PDB entry 8G5N | electron microscopy, 2.73 A resolution | chains A and T of the 5 polymer chains in the assembly

[Chain A]
Molecule: DNA polymerase subunit gamma-1
Source organism: Homo sapiens
Notes: EC 2.7.7.7
UniProt: P54098 (DPOG1_HUMAN); numbering as in UniProt (aligned over 1-1239)
Chain sequence (1239 residues; each row starts with the number of its first residue):
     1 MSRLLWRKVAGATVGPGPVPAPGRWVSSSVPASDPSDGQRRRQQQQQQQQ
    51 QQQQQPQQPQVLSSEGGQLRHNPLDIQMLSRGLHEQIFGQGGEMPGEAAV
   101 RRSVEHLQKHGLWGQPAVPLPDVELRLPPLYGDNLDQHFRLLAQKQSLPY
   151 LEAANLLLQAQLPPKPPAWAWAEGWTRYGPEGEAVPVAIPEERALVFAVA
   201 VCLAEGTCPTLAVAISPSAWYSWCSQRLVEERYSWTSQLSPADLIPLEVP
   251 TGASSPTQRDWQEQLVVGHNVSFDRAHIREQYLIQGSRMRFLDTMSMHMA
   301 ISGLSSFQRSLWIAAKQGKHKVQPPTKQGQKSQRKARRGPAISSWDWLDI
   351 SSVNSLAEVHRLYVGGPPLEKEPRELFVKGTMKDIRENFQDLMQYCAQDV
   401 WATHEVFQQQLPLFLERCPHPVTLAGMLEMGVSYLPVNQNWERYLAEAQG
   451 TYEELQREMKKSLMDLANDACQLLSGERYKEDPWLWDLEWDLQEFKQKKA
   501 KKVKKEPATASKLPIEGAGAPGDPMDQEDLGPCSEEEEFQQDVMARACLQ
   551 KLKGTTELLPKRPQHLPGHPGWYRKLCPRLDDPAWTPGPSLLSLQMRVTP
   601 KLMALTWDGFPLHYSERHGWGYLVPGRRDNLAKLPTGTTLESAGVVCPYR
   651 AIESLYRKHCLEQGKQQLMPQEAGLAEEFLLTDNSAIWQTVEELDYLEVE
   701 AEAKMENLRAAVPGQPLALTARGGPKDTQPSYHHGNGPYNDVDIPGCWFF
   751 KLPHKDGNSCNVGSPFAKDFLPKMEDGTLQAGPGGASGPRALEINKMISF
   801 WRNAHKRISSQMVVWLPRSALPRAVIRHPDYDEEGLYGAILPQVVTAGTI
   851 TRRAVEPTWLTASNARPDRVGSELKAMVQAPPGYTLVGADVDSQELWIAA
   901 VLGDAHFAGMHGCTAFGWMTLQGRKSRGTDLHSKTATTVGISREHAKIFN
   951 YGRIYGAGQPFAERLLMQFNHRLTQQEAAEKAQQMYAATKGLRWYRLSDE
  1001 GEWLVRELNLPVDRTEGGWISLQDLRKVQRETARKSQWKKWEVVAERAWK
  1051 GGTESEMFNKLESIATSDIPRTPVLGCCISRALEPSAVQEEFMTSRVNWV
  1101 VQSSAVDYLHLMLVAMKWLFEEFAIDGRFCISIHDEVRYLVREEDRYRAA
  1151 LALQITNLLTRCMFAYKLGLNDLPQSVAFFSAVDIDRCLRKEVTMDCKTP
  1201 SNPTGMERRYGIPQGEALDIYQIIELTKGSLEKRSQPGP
Not modelled in the structure: 1-77, 250-261, 317-339, 496-533, 627-737, 998-1049, 1233-1239
Differences from the reference sequence: engineered mutation Ala-198 (Asp in P54098), Ala-200 (Glu in P54098)
Reported in the primary citation:
  - conformationally variable residues (domain motion): Arg-232
  - mutagenesis - R309A: decreased catalytic activity (exonuclease activity)
  - disease-associated variants - R807P: decreased catalytic activity (proofreading activity)

[Chain T]
Molecule: Template DNA
Sequence (30 nucleotides; row label = number of the first residue in the row):
     3 GGTAGATCCCGCGCGCCGCAGACTGTCTTC
Not modelled in the structure: 3-4, 26-32

[Chain A / chain T interface]
Residue-residue contacts (23):
  Ser-306(A) with DG7(T), sugar contact; DA8(T), sugar contact
  Ser-310(A) with DA8(T), phosphate contact; DT9(T), phosphate contact
  Thr-555(A) with DC25(T), phosphate contact
  Leu-558(A) with DA24(T), phosphate contact; DC25(T), sugar contact
  Gln-595(A) with DC14(T), sugar contact
  Met-596(A) with DG15(T), phosphate contact
  Arg-597(A) with DG15(T), phosphate contact
  Arg-853(A) with DA6(T), base contact
  Ile-948(A) with DT5(T), base contact
  Gly-952(A) with DT5(T), base contact
  Tyr-955(A) with DT5(T), base contact
  Gly-956(A) with DT5(T), phosphate contact
  Ala-957(A) with DT5(T), phosphate contact
  Phe-961(A) with DT5(T), phosphate contact
  Thr-1094(A) with DT5(T), phosphate contact; DA6(T), phosphate contact
  Ser-1095(A) with DA6(T), hydrogen bond to the phosphate
  Asn-1098(A) with DT5(T), hydrogen bond to the phosphate; DA6(T), sugar contact
  Gln-1102(A) with DT5(T), base contact
Interface residues without a listed pair, chain A (23 interface residues in all): Phe-307, Arg-309, Gly-554, Tyr-614, Tyr-951

[In short]
23 residues of chain A and 9 residues of chain T are in contact; the contacts include 2 hydrogen bonds. Polar
contacts include Ser-1095(A)/DA6(T) and Asn-1098(A)/DT5(T). The paper reports that R309A of chain A reduces
catalytic activity (exonuclease activity); conformational variability at Arg-232(A).
Here chain A is DNA polymerase subunit gamma-1 (Homo sapiens) and chain T is Template DNA. Entry 8G5N (Cryo-EM
structure of the Guide loop Engagement Complex (VI) of Human Mitochondrial DNA Polymerase Gamma) was
determined by electron microscopy together with 8G5I, 8G5J, 8G5K, 8G5L, 8G5O, 8G5P and 8T7E from the same
study.
